Entry 7KDE (electron microscopy, 3.55 A resolution); this record covers chains F and G of the 18 polymer chains in the assembly.

Chain F (and G):
Name: Envelope glycoprotein gp120
From: Human immunodeficiency virus 1
Notes: chain G of this document is another copy of the same molecule, construct and numbering; everything in this record applies to it too
UniProt: Q2N0S6 (Q2N0S6_9HIV1); the construct lacks a stretch of the UniProt sequence and is renumbered around it, so the offset changes along the chain: 33-135 = UniProt 32-134; 144-185 = UniProt 135-176; 188-309 = UniProt 187-308; 312-321 = UniProt 309-318; 2 more segments
Chain sequence (479 residues; row label = number of the first residue in the row; note: 13 numbers in that range are skipped by the numbering (no residue carries them; nothing is unmodelled there); a row labelled like 185A-185J holds insertion residues (185A, then the next letters in order)):
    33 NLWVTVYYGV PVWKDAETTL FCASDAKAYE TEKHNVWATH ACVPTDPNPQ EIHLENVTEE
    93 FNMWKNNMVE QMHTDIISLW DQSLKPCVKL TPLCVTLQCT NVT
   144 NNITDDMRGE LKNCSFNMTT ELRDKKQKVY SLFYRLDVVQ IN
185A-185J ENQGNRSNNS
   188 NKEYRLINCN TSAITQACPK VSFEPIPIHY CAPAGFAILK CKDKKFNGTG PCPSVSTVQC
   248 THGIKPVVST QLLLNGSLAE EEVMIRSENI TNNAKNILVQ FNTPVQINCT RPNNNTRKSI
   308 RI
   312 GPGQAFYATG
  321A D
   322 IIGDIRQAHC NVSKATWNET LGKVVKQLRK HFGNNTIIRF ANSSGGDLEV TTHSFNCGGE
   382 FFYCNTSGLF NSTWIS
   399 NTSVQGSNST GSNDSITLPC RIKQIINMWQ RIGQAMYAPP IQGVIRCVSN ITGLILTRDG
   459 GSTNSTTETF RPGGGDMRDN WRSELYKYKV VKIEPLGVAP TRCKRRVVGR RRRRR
Not modelled in the structure: 33, 58-64, 79-81, 144-151, 185A-185J, 399-410, 505-513
Sequence notes: conflict Asn332 (Thr330 in Q2N0S6), Cys501 (Ala498 in Q2N0S6); expression tag (509-513)
Disulfide bonds: Cys54-Cys74, Cys119-Cys205, Cys126-Cys196, Cys131-Cys157, Cys218-Cys247, Cys228-Cys239, Cys296-Cys331, Cys378-Cys445, Cys385-Cys418
Covalent attachments: N-acetylglucosamine (NAG) linked to Asn88, Asn133, Asn160, Asn197, Asn262, Asn295, Asn301, Asn339, Asn355, Asn363, Asn386, Asn392, Asn448; glycan linked to Asn156, Asn234, Asn276, Asn332
Reported in the primary citation:
  - post-translational modification sites: Asn156, Asn332

How chain F and chain G interact:
Residue-residue contacts - 17 pairs, chain F then chain G:
  Pro124(F) with Arg166(G), hydrogen bond (backbone-side chain)
  Cys126(F) with Glu164(G); Leu165(G); Arg166(G), hydrogen bond (backbone-backbone)
  Val127(F) with Arg166(G); Asp167(G)
  Thr128(F) with Leu165(G); Asp167(G)
  Thr162(F) with Arg166(G)
  Lys169(F) with Arg166(G)
  Ile184(F) with Leu165(G), hydrophobic
  Arg192(F) with Leu165(G)
  Cys196(F) with Glu164(G); Pro313(G)
  Thr198(F) with Gly314(G)
  Ser199(F) with Pro313(G)
  Ala200(F) with Pro313(G)
Interface residues without a listed pair, chain F (13 interface residues in all): Asn197
Interface residues without a listed pair, chain G (7 interface residues in all): Arg308

In short:
Chain F and chain G form an interface of 13 and 7 residues respectively, with 2 hydrogen bonds. Polar pairs
include Pro124(F)-Arg166(G) and Cys126(F)-Arg166(G). Covalently linked N-acetylglucosamine: at Asn88(F),
Asn133(F), Asn160(F), Asn197(F), Asn262(F) and Asn295(F) and 7 more. From the paper: modification sites
Asn156(F) and Asn332(F).
Chain F and chain G are both Envelope glycoprotein gp120 (Human immunodeficiency virus 1); the structure,
BG505 SOSIP.664 in complex with the V3-targeting rhesus macaque antibody 1485 and human gp120-gp41 interface
antibody ..., was determined by electron microscopy.
